Entry 9C4C (electron microscopy, 3.09 A resolution); this record covers chains A and F of the 6 polymer chains in the assembly.

Chain A:
Molecule: 39-nt DNA strand
Sequence (39 nucleotides; each row starts with the number of its first residue):
    22 TTTTTTTCTG TCACCTTATT TATTAGTAAA CAGGAAACA

Chain F:
Name: HTH-type transcriptional regulator MntR
Source organism: Bacillus subtilis
UniProt: P54512 (MNTR_BACSU); numbering as in UniProt (aligned over 1-142)
Sequence (142 residues; row label = number of the first residue in the row):
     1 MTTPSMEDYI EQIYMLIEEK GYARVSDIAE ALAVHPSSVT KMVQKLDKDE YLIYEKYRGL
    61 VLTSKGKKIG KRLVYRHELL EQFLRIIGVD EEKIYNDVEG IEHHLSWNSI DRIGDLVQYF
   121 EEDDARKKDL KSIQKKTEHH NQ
Not modelled in the structure: 1-2, 138-142
Swiss-Prot annotation at these positions:
  - binding site (Cd(2+)): Asp8, Glu11, His77, Glu99, Glu102, His103
  - binding site (Mn(2+)): Asp8, Glu11, His77, Glu99, Glu102, His103
  - mutagenesis: Asp8 (D8M: Binds only one manganese ion, in a pseudo-hexacoordinate geometry), Glu11 (E11K: Retains selectivity for activation by Mn(2+) and Cd(2+) over Co(2+) and Fe(2+). Can bind Mn(2+) in the C site, despite alteration to the A site, and adopt active DNA-binding conformations ...), His77 (H77A: Retains selectivity for activation by Mn(2+) and Cd(2+) over Co(2+) and Fe(2+). Can bind Mn(2+) in the C site, despite alteration to the A site, and adopt active DNA-binding conformations ...)
Metal / ion sites: Mn2+ site 1: Asp8, Glu11, Glu99, Glu102, His103; Mn2+ site 2: Glu11, His77, Glu99, Glu102
What the authors report for this chain:
  - binding site for the 39-nt DNA strand (chain A): Arg24, Val25, Ser26, His35 to Lys48, Tyr54, Lys56, Tyr57, Arg58
  - specificity-determining residues: Pro36
  - self-association interface (contacts with another copy of this molecule); pairs are residue here / residue on that copy: Lys20-Glu55 (salt bridge), Tyr22-Glu55 (hydrogen bond), Tyr22-Val61 (hydrophobic contact), Tyr22-Gly59 (backbone contact), Tyr22-Leu60 (backbone contact), Arg24-Arg24 (pi stacking), Asp27-Arg58 (salt bridge)
  - contacts within the chain: Arg24-Arg58 (hydrogen bond), Lys20-Asp27 (salt bridge)
  - mutagenesis - Y22A: abolished binding to P84
  - mutagenesis - Y22A, D27A: unchanged binding to C84
  - mutagenesis - Y22A, D27A: unchanged binding to H26
  - mutagenesis - D27A: increased binding to P84
  - Mn2+ coordination: Asp8, Glu11, His77, Glu99, Glu102, His103
  - conformationally variable residues (order/disorder transition): Leu52 to Leu62

How chain A and chain F interact:
Pairs across the interface (9):
  DC36(A) - Val34(F)  phosphate contact
  DC36(A) - His35(F)  phosphate contact
  DC36(A) - Ser38(F)  hydrogen bond to the phosphate
  DT37(A) - His35(F)  base contact
  DT37(A) - Ser37(F)  base contact
  DT38(A) - His35(F)  base contact
  DT41(A) - Tyr57(F)  hydrogen bond to the base
  DT42(A) - Tyr57(F)  sugar contact
  DA43(A) - Arg58(F)  salt bridge to the phosphate
Interface residues without a listed pair, chain A (7 interface residues in all): DC35

In short:
Chain A and chain F form an interface of 7 and 6 residues respectively; the contacts include 2 hydrogen bonds
and 1 salt bridge. Polar pairs include DT41(A)-Tyr57(F), DC36(A)-Ser38(F) and DA43(A)-Arg58(F). From the
paper: a binding site for the 39-nt DNA strand (chain A) at Arg24(F), Val25(F) and Ser26(F) among others; Y22A
of chain F abolishes binding to P84.
Here chain A is a 39-nt DNA strand and chain F is HTH-type transcriptional regulator MntR (Bacillus subtilis).
Entry 9C4C (The structure of two MntR dimers bound to the native mnep promoter sequence) was determined by
electron microscopy, deposited together with 9C4D.
